6GRI - chains 2 and D of the 4 polymer chains in the assembly; structure by X-ray diffraction, 2.70 A resolution.

== Chain 2 ==
Molecule: Microcin B17-processing protein McbB
Organism: Escherichia coli
Reference sequence: P23184 (MCBB_ECOLX); residues 1-295 here = UniProt positions 1-295
Amino-acid sequence (295 residues; each row starts with the number of its first residue):
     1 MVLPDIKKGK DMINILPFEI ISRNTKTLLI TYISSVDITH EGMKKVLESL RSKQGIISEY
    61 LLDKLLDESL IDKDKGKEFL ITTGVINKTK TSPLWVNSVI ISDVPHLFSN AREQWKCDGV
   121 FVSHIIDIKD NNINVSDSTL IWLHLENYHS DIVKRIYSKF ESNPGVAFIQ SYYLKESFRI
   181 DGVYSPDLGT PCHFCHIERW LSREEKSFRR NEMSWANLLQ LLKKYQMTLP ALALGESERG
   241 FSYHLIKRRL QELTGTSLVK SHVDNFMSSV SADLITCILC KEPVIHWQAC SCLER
Unresolved in the structure: 1-11, 133-134, 204-212, 255-260, 293-295
Bound ions: Zn2+: Cys-192, Cys-195, Cys-290, Cys-292
What the authors report for this chain:
  - conformationally variable residues (order/disorder transition, side-chain flip): Glu-204 to Glu-212, Met-213

== Chain D ==
Molecule: Microcin B17-processing protein McbD
Organism: Escherichia coli
Reference sequence: P23186 (MCBD_ECOLX); residues 1-396 here = UniProt positions 1-396
Amino-acid sequence (396 residues; row label = number of the first residue in the row):
     1 MINVYSNLMS AWPATMAMSP KLNRNMPTFS QIWDYERITP ASAAGETLKS IQGAIGEYFE
    61 RRHFFNEIVT GGQKTLYEMM PPSAAKAFTE AFFQISSLTR DEIITHKFKT VRAFNLFSLE
   121 QQEIPAVIIA LDNITAADDL KFYPDRDTCG CSFHGSLNDA IEGSLCEFME RQSLLLYWLQ
   181 GKANTEISSE IVTGINHIDE ILLALRSEGD IRIFDITLPG APGHAVLTLY GTKNKISRIK
   241 YSTGLSYANS LKKALCKSVV ELWQSYICLH NFLIGGYTDD DIIDSYQRHF MSCNKYESFT
   301 DLCENTVLLS DDVKLTLEEN ITSDTNLLNY LQQISDNIFV YYARERVSNS LVWYTKIVSP
   361 DFFLHMNNSG AININNKIYH TGDGIKVRES KMVPFP
Unresolved in the structure: 36-38
Construct notes: engineered mutation Arg-171 (Thr in P23186)
What the authors report for this chain:
  - conformationally variable residues (order/disorder transition): Asp-34 to Pro-40
  - mutagenesis - T148A, E167A, Q264A, P394G/P396G, P396*: decreased catalytic activity
  - catalytic residues: Pro-396
  - catalytic residues: Thr-148, Glu-167, Gln-264 (proposed by the authors, not directly observed)

== Chain 2 / chain D interface ==
Pairs across the interface - 74 pairs, chain 2 then chain D:
  Pro-17(2) / Asn-349(D)
  Pro-17(2) / Leu-351(D)
  Glu-19(2) / Ser-156(D)
  Glu-19(2) / Leu-157(D)  hydrogen bond (side chain-backbone)
  Glu-19(2) / Trp-353(D)
  Ile-21(2) / Leu-119(D)
  Ser-22(2) / Leu-119(D)
  Arg-23(2) / Leu-116(D)  hydrogen bond (side chain-backbone)
  Arg-23(2) / Phe-117(D)
  Arg-23(2) / Leu-119(D)
  Arg-23(2) / Leu-328(D)
  Lys-26(2) / Ser-118(D)
  Lys-26(2) / Leu-119(D)
  Leu-28(2) / Phe-114(D)  hydrophobic
  Leu-28(2) / Gln-121(D)
  Ile-30(2) / Tyr-342(D)  hydrophobic
  Ile-30(2) / Arg-344(D)
  Ile-30(2) / Trp-353(D)  hydrophobic
  Thr-31(2) / Arg-344(D)  hydrogen bond (backbone-side chain)
  Tyr-32(2) / Arg-344(D)
  Tyr-32(2) / Glu-345(D)  hydrogen bond
  Tyr-32(2) / Arg-346(D)
  Tyr-32(2) / Leu-351(D)  hydrophobic
  Ile-33(2) / Arg-344(D)
  Ser-34(2) / Arg-344(D)  hydrogen bond (backbone-side chain)
  Ser-35(2) / Gln-121(D)
  Ser-35(2) / Tyr-342(D)  hydrogen bond
  Asp-37(2) / Leu-119(D)
  Asp-37(2) / Gln-121(D)  hydrogen bond
  Leu-174(2) / Met-9(D)
  Glu-176(2) / Met-9(D)
  Ser-177(2) / Met-9(D)
  Arg-179(2) / Met-9(D)  hydrogen bond (side chain-backbone)
  Leu-188(2) / Arg-346(D)  hydrogen bond (backbone-side chain)
  Gly-189(2) / Arg-346(D)  hydrogen bond (backbone-side chain)
  Arg-199(2) / Ala-11(D)
  Arg-199(2) / Arg-62(D)  hydrogen bond (backbone-side chain)
  Arg-199(2) / Glu-67(D)  salt bridge
  Arg-199(2) / Glu-345(D)  salt bridge
  Trp-200(2) / Leu-8(D)  hydrogen bond (side chain-backbone)
  Trp-200(2) / Met-9(D)
  Trp-200(2) / Ser-10(D)
  Ser-202(2) / Arg-62(D)  hydrogen bond (backbone-side chain)
  Ser-202(2) / Asn-66(D)
  Arg-203(2) / Asn-7(D)  hydrogen bond (side chain-backbone)
  Arg-203(2) / Leu-8(D)
  Arg-203(2) / Ser-10(D)  hydrogen bond (side chain-backbone)
  Arg-203(2) / Trp-12(D)  hydrogen bond (side chain-backbone)
  Arg-203(2) / Ala-14(D)
  Arg-203(2) / Asp-34(D)  salt bridge
  Arg-203(2) / Arg-62(D)
  His-262(2) / Asn-349(D)
  Val-263(2) / Arg-346(D)
  Val-263(2) / Ser-348(D)
  Val-263(2) / Asn-349(D)
  Asp-264(2) / Ser-348(D)  hydrogen bond
  Met-267(2) / Ser-348(D)
  Glu-282(2) / Ser-6(D)
  Glu-282(2) / Ser-10(D)  hydrogen bond
  Pro-283(2) / Trp-12(D)  hydrogen bond (backbone-side chain)
  Ile-285(2) / Trp-12(D)  hydrophobic
  Ile-285(2) / Arg-62(D)
  Ile-285(2) / Arg-346(D)
  Ile-285(2) / Val-347(D)  hydrophobic
  His-286(2) / Glu-345(D)  salt bridge
  Trp-287(2) / Asn-66(D)
  Trp-287(2) / Glu-67(D)
  Trp-287(2) / Glu-345(D)
  Gln-288(2) / His-63(D)  hydrogen bond
  Gln-288(2) / Glu-67(D)
  Gln-288(2) / Ala-343(D)
  Gln-288(2) / Arg-344(D)
  Gln-288(2) / Glu-345(D)  hydrogen bond (backbone-side chain)
  Gln-288(2) / Tyr-354(D)
Also at the interface, not in a pair above, chain 2 (42 interface residues in all): Phe-18, Asn-24, Thr-27, Val-36, Arg-51, Thr-190, Trp-215, Ser-271
Also at the interface, not in a pair above, chain D (38 interface residues in all): Pro-13, Tyr-35, Phe-59, Gly-155, Asn-158

== In short ==
Chain 2 and chain D form an interface of 42 and 38 residues respectively; the contacts include 21 hydrogen
bonds and 4 salt bridges. Polar pairs include Arg-199(2)/Glu-67(D), Arg-199(2)/Glu-345(D) and
Arg-203(2)/Asp-34(D). The paper reports catalytic residues Pro-396(D), Thr-148(D) and Glu-167(D) among others;
T148A, E167A and Q264A of chain D, among others, reduce catalytic activity; 5 substitutions were tested in
all.
Here chain 2 is Microcin B17-processing protein McbB and chain D is Microcin B17-processing protein McbD, both
from Escherichia coli. Entry 6GRI (E. coli Microcin synthetase McbBCD complex) was determined by X-ray
diffraction, deposited together with 6GOS, 6GRG and 6GRH.
